Entry 5SWZ (X-ray diffraction, 2.65 A resolution); this record covers chains A and B of the 5 polymer chains in the assembly.

== Chain A ==
Molecule: H-2 class I histocompatibility antigen, D-B alpha chain
Organism: Mus musculus
UniProtKB: P01899 (HA11_MOUSE); residues 1-280 here correspond to UniProt positions 25-304 (UniProt number = residue number + 24)
Sequence (280 residues; row label = number of the first residue in the row):
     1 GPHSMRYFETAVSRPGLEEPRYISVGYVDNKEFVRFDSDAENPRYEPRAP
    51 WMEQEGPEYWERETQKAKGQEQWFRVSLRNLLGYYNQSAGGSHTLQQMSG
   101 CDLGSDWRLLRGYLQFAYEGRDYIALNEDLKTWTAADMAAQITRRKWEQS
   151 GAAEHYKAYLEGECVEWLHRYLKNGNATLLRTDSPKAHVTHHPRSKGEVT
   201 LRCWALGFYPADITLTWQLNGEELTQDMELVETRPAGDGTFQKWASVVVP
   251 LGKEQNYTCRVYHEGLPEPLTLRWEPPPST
Disordered / not traced: 278-280
Disulfide bonds: C203-C259
What the authors report for this chain:
  - mutagenesis - K146A (Tm 41 degC): decreased stability

== Chain B ==
Molecule: Beta-2-microglobulin
Organism: Mus musculus
UniProtKB: P01887 (B2MG_MOUSE); residues 1-99 here correspond to UniProt positions 21-119 (UniProt number = residue number + 20)
Sequence (99 residues; row label = number of the first residue in the row):
     1 IQKTPQIQVYSRHPPENGKPNILNCYVTQFHPPHIEIQMLKNGKKIPKVE
    51 MSDMSFSKDWSFYILAHTEFTPTETDTYACRVKHASMAEPKTVYWDRDM
Disulfide bonds: C25-C80

== Chain A / chain B interface ==
Contacting residue pairs (48):
  F8(A) - F56(B)
  E9(A) - F56(B)
  T10(A) - F56(B)
  T10(A) - F62(B)
  V12(A) - P33(B)  hydrophobic
  Y27(A) - S55(B)
  R35(A) - D53(B)
  R35(A) - M54(B)  hydrogen bond (side chain-backbone)
  R35(A) - S55(B)
  R48(A) - D53(B)  salt bridge
  T94(A) - H31(B)
  T94(A) - P33(B)
  Q96(A) - H31(B)  hydrogen bond
  Q96(A) - F56(B)
  Q96(A) - W60(B)  hydrogen bond (side chain-backbone)
  Q96(A) - F62(B)
  Q97(A) - F56(B)
  Q97(A) - W60(B)
  M98(A) - K58(B)
  M98(A) - W60(B)  hydrophobic
  Q115(A) - W60(B)
  A117(A) - W60(B)  hydrophobic
  E119(A) - I1(B)
  E119(A) - H31(B)
  G120(A) - H31(B)  hydrogen bond (backbone-side chain)
  G120(A) - W60(B)
  D122(A) - W60(B)  hydrogen bond
  H192(A) - D98(B)  salt bridge
  R202(A) - D98(B)  hydrogen bond (side chain-backbone)
  R202(A) - M99(B)
  W204(A) - D98(B)
  W204(A) - M99(B)
  L206(A) - R12(B)
  V231(A) - Q8(B)
  E232(A) - Q8(B)
  R234(A) - Q8(B)  hydrogen bond
  R234(A) - Y10(B)
  R234(A) - M99(B)  hydrogen bond (side chain-backbone)
  P235(A) - Y10(B)  hydrogen bond (backbone-side chain)
  P235(A) - Y26(B)
  A236(A) - R12(B)
  A236(A) - N24(B)  hydrogen bond (backbone-side chain)
  G237(A) - L65(B)
  D238(A) - R12(B)
  Q242(A) - Y10(B)
  Q242(A) - S11(B)  hydrogen bond (side chain-backbone)
  Q242(A) - R12(B)  hydrogen bond (side chain-backbone)
  W244(A) - M99(B)  hydrogen bond (side chain-backbone)
Other interface residues (no listed pair), chain A (37 interface residues in all): R21, I23, V25, E32, F116, R121, H188, T233
Other interface residues (no listed pair), chain B (27 interface residues in all): K3, Q6, P14, P32, S57, D59, Y63, R97

== Summary ==
37 residues of chain A face 27 of chain B across their interface, with 13 hydrogen bonds and 2 salt bridges.
Polar pairs include R48(A)-D53(B), H192(A)-D98(B) and R35(A)-M54(B). The paper reports that K146A of chain A
reduces stability.
Here chain A is H-2 class I histocompatibility antigen, D-B alpha chain and chain B is Beta-2-microglobulin,
both from Mus musculus. Entry 5SWZ (Crystal Structure of NP1-B17 TCR-H2Db-NP complex) was determined by X-ray
diffraction (same publication as 5SWS).
